PDB entry 1QPI | X-ray diffraction, 2.50 A resolution | chains M and A of the 3 polymer chains in the assembly

# Chain M
Molecule: 15-nt DNA strand
Sequence (15 nucleotides; row label = number of the first residue in the row):
     1 CCTATCAATG ATAGA

# Chain A
Name: Protein (TETRACYCLINE repressor)
Source organism: Escherichia coli
UniProt: P0ACT4 (TETR4_ECOLI); residues 4-206 here correspond to UniProt positions 3-205 (UniProt number = residue number - 1)
Chain sequence (203 residues; row label = number of the first residue in the row):
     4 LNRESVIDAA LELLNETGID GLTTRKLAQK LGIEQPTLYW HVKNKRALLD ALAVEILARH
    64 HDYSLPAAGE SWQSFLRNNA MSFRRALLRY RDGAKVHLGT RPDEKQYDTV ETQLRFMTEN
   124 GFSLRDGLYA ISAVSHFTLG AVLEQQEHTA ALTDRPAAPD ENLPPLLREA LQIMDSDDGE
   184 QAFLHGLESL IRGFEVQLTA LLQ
Disordered / not traced: 156-163
What the authors report for this chain:
  - contacts within the chain: Thr26-Arg28 (water-mediated contact)
  - binding site for the 15-nt DNA strand (chain M): Thr26, Thr27, Arg28, Glu37, Gln38, Pro39, Thr40, Tyr42, His44, Lys48
  - conformationally variable residues (helix shift, loop rearrangement): His100 to Thr103, Gly102 to Asp106
  - specificity-determining residues: Arg28, Gln38, Pro39

# Chain M / chain A interface
Contacting residue pairs - 7 pairs, chain M then chain A:
  DC1(M) - Thr40(A)  sugar contact
  DC1(M) - Trp43(A)  base contact
  DC2(M) - Glu37(A)  phosphate contact
  DC2(M) - Thr40(A)  hydrogen bond to the phosphate
  DT3(M) - Glu37(A)  phosphate contact
  DT3(M) - Pro39(A)  base contact
  DA4(M) - Pro39(A)  base contact
Interface residues without a listed pair, chain M (5 interface residues in all): DC6
Interface residues without a listed pair, chain A (6 interface residues in all): Arg28, Ile36

# Overview
The interface between chain M and chain A involves 5 residues on one side and 6 on the other, with 1 hydrogen
bond. The hydrogen-bonded pair is DC2(M)-Thr40(A). The paper reports a binding site for the 15-nt DNA strand
(chain M) at Thr26(A), Thr27(A) and Arg28(A) among others; specificity determinants Arg28(A), Gln38(A) and
Pro39(A).
Here chain M is a 15-nt DNA strand and chain A is Protein (TETRACYCLINE repressor) (Escherichia coli). Entry
1QPI (Crystal structure of tetracycline repressor/operator complex) was determined by X-ray diffraction.
